Entry 6ZYW (electron microscopy, 8.78 A resolution (very low resolution: no residue pairs are listed; an interface is given only as per-side residue counts)); this record covers chains L and e of the 19 polymer chains in the assembly.

Chain L:
Name: Dynein light chain
From: Tetrahymena thermophila SB210
Reference sequence: W7XJB1 (W7XJB1_TETTS); residues 1-111 here = UniProt positions 1-111
Amino-acid sequence (111 residues; row label = number of the first residue in the row):
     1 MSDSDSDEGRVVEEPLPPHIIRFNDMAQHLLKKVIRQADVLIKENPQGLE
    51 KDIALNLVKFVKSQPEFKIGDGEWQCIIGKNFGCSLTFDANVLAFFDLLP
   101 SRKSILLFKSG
Unresolved in the structure: 1-14

Chain e:
Name: Flagellar outer dynein arm intermediate protein, putative
From: Tetrahymena thermophila SB210
Reference sequence: Q23FU1 (Q23FU1_TETTS); the author numbering skips numbers that UniProt does not, so the offset changes along the chain: 1-66 = UniProt 1-66; 72-81 = UniProt 67-76; 95-688 = UniProt 77-670
Amino-acid sequence (670 residues; numbered 1 to 688; 18 numbers in that range are skipped by the numbering (no residue carries them; nothing is unmodelled there); the number before each row is that of its first residue):
     1 MAEYFTYSKKRKEFNNPINFQDTETRYGGIQNQVVNINQYVQRNPNFIDL
    51 DNIAELSEHSVNTERV
    72 KTGDRGMSHK
    95 EGGWPGNVDPNEAQETGRFKKRIEKDTSFPQAVKDLKEGVEKCIYQNNQI
   145 DLLEEYFEGETSEHVVENLSSKTLMLFKDEKEICKRSVSEISWHPEGPTK
   195 VAVSYAIMRFQQMPEKMPTQAYVWDLLNPNSPEIKLMSPSAVTNISYNQK
   245 IPDQIGGGCYNGLLAVWDGRKGENPIMISPVENSHYEPVTHFHWLMSKTG
   295 SECVTTSTDGKVMWWDTRKFEAGPVEKLNIIEGLGENEEIIGGTALEYNV
   345 EAGPSKFLIGTESGSILTANKKLKKPVEITTRYGLDQGRHLGPVYSINRS
   395 NQNPKYFLSVGDWSCKIWVEDLKTPIIRTKYHGSYLSDGCWSPTRSGAFF
   445 LVRRDGWMDVWDYYYRQNEIAFSHKVSDSPLTCIKINQTGGAYHNSGKLC
   495 AIGDQDGTVTILELCDSLYTMQPKEKDIINEMFEREYRKEKNLETIKKQQ
   545 ELAKRQVQKDMGSQKEKWEKKKLEMIETAEASFHENLAKNPVNEEEFNEL
   595 DSPSEKRKKTNQNQGREQEEQSREEQEASGNFNQQQQQQQEEEQQQEGEQ
   645 QHHQNQEHQNGQGHENGQEEGEENGEEGNQQENEGQEENEQQQE
Unresolved in the structure: 1-17, 138-688

Chain L / chain e interface:
At this resolution (9 A) residue pairs are not listed: 9 residues of chain L and 10 of chain e lie at the interface.

Summary:
The interface between chain L and chain e involves 9 residues on one side and 10 on the other.
Chain L is Dynein light chain and chain e is Flagellar outer dynein arm intermediate protein, putative, both
from Tetrahymena thermophila SB210; the structure, Outer Dynein Arm-Shulin complex - overall structure
(Tetrahymena thermophila), was determined by electron microscopy (same publication as 6ZYY and 6ZYX).
